1OJZ - chain A; structure by X-ray diffraction, 2.02 A resolution.

[Chain A]
Name: ADP-ribosyltransferase
Source organism: Staphylococcus aureus
UniProt: Q9ADS9 (Q9ADS9); residue numbers follow UniProt; this construct covers 1-212
Sequence (212 residues; numbered 1 to 212; the number before each row is that of its first residue):
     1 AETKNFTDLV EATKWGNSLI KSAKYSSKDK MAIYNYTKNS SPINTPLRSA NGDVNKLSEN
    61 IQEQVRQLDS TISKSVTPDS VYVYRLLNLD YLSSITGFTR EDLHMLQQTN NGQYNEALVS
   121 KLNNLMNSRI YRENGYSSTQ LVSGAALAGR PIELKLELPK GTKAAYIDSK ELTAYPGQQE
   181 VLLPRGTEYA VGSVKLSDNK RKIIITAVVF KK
Small-molecule neighbours: NAD (nicotinamide-adenine-dinucleotide): Thr-37, Asn-44, Arg-48, Tyr-84, Arg-85, Leu-86, Leu-87, Asn-88, Asp-90, Tyr-91, Ser-94, Glu-133, Ser-138, Thr-139, Gln-140, Leu-147, Arg-150, Tyr-175, Gln-178, Glu-180

[Summary]
Chain A binds NAD.
Chain A is ADP-ribosyltransferase (Staphylococcus aureus); the structure, The crystal structure of C3stau2
from S. aureus with NAD, was determined by X-ray diffraction together with 1OJQ from the same study.
